PDB entry 7QKO | electron microscopy, 2.90 A resolution | chains B and C of the 5 polymer chains in the assembly

[Chain B]
Molecule: Acetylcholine receptor subunit beta
Source organism: Tetronarce californica
UniProt: P02712 (ACHB_TETCF); residues 1-469 here correspond to UniProt positions 25-493 (UniProt number = residue number + 24)
Amino-acid sequence (469 residues; row label = number of the first residue in the row):
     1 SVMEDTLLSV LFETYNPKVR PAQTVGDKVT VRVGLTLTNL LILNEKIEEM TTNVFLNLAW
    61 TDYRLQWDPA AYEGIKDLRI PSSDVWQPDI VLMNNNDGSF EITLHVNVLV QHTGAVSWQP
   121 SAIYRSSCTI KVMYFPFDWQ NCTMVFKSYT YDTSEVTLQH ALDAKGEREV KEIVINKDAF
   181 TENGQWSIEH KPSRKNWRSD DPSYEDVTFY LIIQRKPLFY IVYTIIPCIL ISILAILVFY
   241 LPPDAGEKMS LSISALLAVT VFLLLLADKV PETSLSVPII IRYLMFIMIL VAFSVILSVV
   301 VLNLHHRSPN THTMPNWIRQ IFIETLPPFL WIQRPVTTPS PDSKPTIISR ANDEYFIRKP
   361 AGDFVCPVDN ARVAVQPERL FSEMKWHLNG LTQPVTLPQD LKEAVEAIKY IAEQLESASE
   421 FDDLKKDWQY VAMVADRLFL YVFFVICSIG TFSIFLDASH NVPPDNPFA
Disordered / not traced: 335-407
Cystine bridges: Cys128-Cys142
Covalently attached groups: N-acetylglucosamine (NAG) linked to Asn141
Curated features (UniProtKB/Swiss-Prot):
  - modified residue: Tyr355 (Phosphotyrosine)
  - glycosylation: Asn141 (N-linked (GlcNAc...) asparagine)
What the authors report for this chain:
  - post-translational modification sites: Asn141

[Chain C]
Molecule: Acetylcholine receptor subunit delta
Source organism: Tetronarce californica
UniProt: P02718 (ACHD_TETCF); residues 1-501 here correspond to UniProt positions 22-522 (UniProt number = residue number + 21)
Amino-acid sequence (501 residues; each row starts with the number of its first residue):
     1 VNEEERLIND LLIVNKYNKH VRPVKHNNEV VNIALSLTLS NLISLKETDE TLTSNVWMDH
    61 AWYDHRLTWN ASEYSDISIL RLPPELVWIP DIVLQNNNDG QYHVAYFCNV LVRPNGYVTW
   121 LPPAIFRSSC PINVLYFPFD WQNCSLKFTA LNYDANEITM DLMTDTIDGK DYPIEWIIID
   181 PEAFTENGEW EIIHKPAKKN IYPDKFPNGT NYQDVTFYLI IRRKPLFYVI NFITPCVLIS
   241 FLASLAFYLP AESGEKMSTA ISVLLAQAVF LLLTSQRLPE TALAVPLIGK YLMFIMSLVT
   301 GVIVNCGIVL NFHFRTPSTH VLSTRVKQIF LEKLPRILHM SRADESEQPD WQNDLKLRRS
   361 SSVGYISKAQ EYFNIKSRSE LMFEKQSERH GLVPRVTPRI GFGNNNENIA ASDQLHDEIK
   421 SGIDSTNYIV KQIKEKNAYD EEVGNWNLVG QTIDRLSMFI ITPVMVLGTI FIFVMGNFNH
   481 PPAKPFEGDP FDYSSDHPRC A
Disordered / not traced: 342-421, 501
Cystine bridges: Cys130-Cys144
Covalently attached groups: N-acetylglucosamine (NAG) linked to Asn70, Asn143; glycan linked to Asn208
Curated features (UniProtKB/Swiss-Prot):
  - modified residue: Tyr372 (Phosphotyrosine)
  - glycosylation (N-linked (GlcNAc...) asparagine): Asn70, Asn143, Asn208
What the authors report for this chain:
  - post-translational modification sites: Asn70, Asn143, Asn208

[Interface between chain B and chain C]
Residue-residue contacts (90):
  Val2(B) with Val21(C), hydrophobic; Lys25(C)
  Glu4(B) with Asn27(C), hydrogen bond
  Asp5(B) with Asn18(C), hydrogen bond
  Asn39(B) with Ser129(C), hydrogen bond
  Leu41(B) with Asn98(C); Ser129(C)
  Asn53(B) with Gln95(C), hydrogen bond (side chain-backbone); Tyr102(C), hydrogen bond
  Phe55(B) with Gln95(C); Leu151(C), hydrophobic
  Asp77(B) with Glu157(C)
  Arg79(B) with Asn152(C); Asp154(C); Glu157(C)
  Thr103(B) with Gly100(C)
  Leu104(B) with Tyr102(C), hydrophobic; His103(C); Leu151(C), hydrophobic
  Val106(B) with Leu151(C)
  Asn107(B) with Asn152(C), hydrogen bond
  Ser121(B) with Tyr102(C), hydrogen bond
  Ala122(B) with Tyr102(C)
  Ile123(B) with Asn97(C); Asn98(C); Gly100(C); Tyr102(C)
  Asp178(B) with Tyr202(C); Asp204(C)
  Ala179(B) with Lys147(C)
  Gly184(B) with Ala282(C); Leu283(C)
  Gln185(B) with Glu280(C)
  Lys216(B) with Ala282(C)
  Leu218(B) with Ala282(C), hydrophobic; Val285(C), hydrophobic
  Phe219(B) with Ser275(C); Glu280(C)
  Val222(B) with Met293(C)
  Tyr223(B) with Leu271(C), hydrophobic; Thr274(C); Ser275(C); Leu278(C)
  Ile226(B) with Met293(C), hydrophobic
  Pro227(B) with Leu271(C), hydrophobic
  Leu230(B) with Met296(C), hydrophobic; Ser297(C); Thr300(C)
  Leu234(B) with Ile261(C), hydrophobic; Leu264(C), hydrophobic; Thr300(C); Ile303(C), hydrophobic
  Leu237(B) with Ile303(C); Val304(C), hydrophobic
  Tyr240(B) with Asn311(C), hydrogen bond (backbone-side chain)
  Leu241(B) with Gly307(C)
  Pro242(B) with Leu310(C); Asn311(C); Phe314(C), hydrophobic
  Asp244(B) with Phe314(C)
  Ala245(B) with Phe314(C), hydrophobic
  Glu247(B) with Gly254(C); Glu255(C); Met257(C)
  Ser250(B) with Ser258(C), hydrogen bond; Ile261(C)
  Leu251(B) with Met257(C), hydrophobic; Ile261(C), hydrophobic
  Ser254(B) with Ile261(C); Leu265(C)
  Ala258(B) with Leu265(C), hydrophobic
  Val261(B) with Leu272(C)
  Phe262(B) with Ala268(C), hydrophobic
  Leu264(B) with Leu272(C), hydrophobic
  Leu265(B) with Leu271(C); Leu272(C), hydrophobic; Ser275(C)
  Lys269(B) with Glu280(C), salt bridge
  Arg334(B) with Ser318(C); Thr319(C)
  Ile408(B) with Ser425(C), hydrogen bond (backbone-side chain)
  Ile411(B) with Ile429(C), hydrophobic
  Ala412(B) with Ser425(C); Tyr428(C)
  Leu415(B) with Ile429(C), hydrophobic
  Glu416(B) with Tyr428(C)
  Ser419(B) with Gln432(C)
  Lys426(B) with Ser318(C); Tyr439(C), hydrogen bond
  Met433(B) with Thr319(C)
Other interface residues (no listed pair), chain B (67 interface residues in all): Leu8, Thr38, Ile75, Pro81, Gln119, Arg125, Asn176, Thr181, Tyr220, Ile233, Leu257, Asp268, Lys409
Other interface residues (no listed pair), chain C (74 interface residues in all): Lys16, His20, Arg22, Val24, Val93, Asn96, Pro131, Tyr153, Lys205, Thr210, Asn211, Lys256, Gln276, Pro279, Thr281, Ala284, Pro286, Gly289, Ile308, Arg315, His320, Thr426

[Overview]
Chain B and chain C form an interface of 67 and 74 residues respectively, with 11 hydrogen bonds and 1 salt
bridge. Among the polar pairs are Lys269(B)-Glu280(C), Glu4(B)-Asn27(C) and Asp5(B)-Asn18(C). Covalently
linked N-acetylglucosamine: at Asn141(B). N-acetylglucosamine is covalently linked to Asn70(C) and Asn143(C).
The paper reports modification sites Asn141(B) and Asn70(C) among others.
Here chain B is Acetylcholine receptor subunit beta and chain C is Acetylcholine receptor subunit delta, both
from Tetronarce californica. Entry 7QKO (Torpedo muscle-type nicotinic acetylcholine receptor - Resting
conformation) was determined by electron microscopy, deposited together with 7QL5 and 7QL6.
